Entry 3SVI (X-ray diffraction, 1.80 A resolution); this record covers chain A.

[Chain A]
Name: Type III effector HopAB2
Organism: Pseudomonas syringae
Notes: fragment: sequence database residues 72-156
UniProtKB: F3HNN9 (F3HNN9_PSEYM); residues 138-220 here correspond to UniProt positions 72-154 (UniProt number = residue number - 66)
Amino-acid sequence (83 residues; each row starts with the number of its first residue):
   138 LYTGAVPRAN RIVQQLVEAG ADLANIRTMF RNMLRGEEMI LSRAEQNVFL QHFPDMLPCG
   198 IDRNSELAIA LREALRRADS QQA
Not modelled in the structure: 138, 218-220
Disulfides: C196 forms a disulfide with the same residue of a neighbouring copy of this chain
Modified / non-standard residues: Mse166, Mse170, Mse176, Mse193 (selenomethionine; parent Met)
Ion coordination: Na+ near H189 (its only coordinating residue here)

[Summary]
Chain A is Type III effector HopAB2 (Pseudomonas syringae); the structure, Structure of the Pto-binding domain
of HopPmaL generated by limited thermolysin digestion, was determined by X-ray diffraction (same publication
as 3TJY).
